PDB entry 4JI6 | X-ray diffraction, 3.55 A resolution | chains A and T of the 21 polymer chains in the assembly

# Chain A
Molecule: 16S rRNA
From: Thermus thermophilus
Sequence (1522 nucleotides; row label = number of the first residue in the row; note: 42 numbers in that range are skipped by the numbering (no residue carries them; nothing is unmodelled there); a row labelled like 190A-190L holds insertion residues (190A, then the next letters in order); numbering starts at 0):
     0 UUUGUUGGAG AGUUUGAUCC UGGCUCAGGG UGAACGCUGG CGGCGUGCCU AAGACAUGCA
    60 AGUCGUGCGG G
    73 CCGCGGGGUU UU
    88 ACUCCG
    95 UGGUC
   101 AGCGGCGGAC GGGUGAGUAA CGCGUGGGU
  129A G
   130 ACCUACCCGG AAGAGGGGGA CAACCCGGGG AAACUCGGGC UAAUCCCCCA UGUGGACCCG
   190 C
190A-190L CCCUUGGGGUGU
   191 GUCCAAAGGG CUUU
   216 GCCCGCUUCC GGAUGGGCCC GCGUCCCAUC AGCUAGUUGG UGGGGUAAUG GCCCACCAAG
   276 GCGACGACGG GUAGCCGGUC UGAGAGGAUG GCCGGCCACA GGGGCACUGA GACACGGGCC
   336 CCACUCCUAC GGGAGGCAGC AGUUAGGAAU CUUCCGCAAU GGGCGCAAGC CUGACGGAGC
   396 GACGCCGCUU GGAGGAAGAA GCCCUUCGGG GUGUAAACUC CUGAA
   442 CCCGGGACGA AACCCCCGAC GA
   474 GGGGACUGAC GGUACCGGG
   494 GUAAUAGCGC CGGCCAACUC CGUGCCAGCA GCCGCGGUAA UACGGAGGGC GCGAGCGUUA
   554 CCCGGAUUCA CUGGGCGUAA AGGGCGUGUA GGCGGCCUGG GGCGUCCCAU GUGAAAGACC
   614 ACGGCUCAAC CGUGGGGGAG CGUGGGAUAC GCUCAGGCUA GACGGUGGGA GAGGGUGGUG
   674 GAAUUCCCGG AGUAGCGGUG AAAUGCGCAG AUACCGGGAG GAACGCCGAU GGCGAAGGCA
   734 GCCACCUGGU CCACCCGUGA CGCUGAGGCG CGAAAGCGUG GGGAGCAAAC CGGAUUAGAU
   794 ACCCGGGUAG UCCACGCCCU AAACGAUGCG CGCUAGGUCU CUGGGUCU
   848 CCUGGGGGCC GAAGCUAACG CGUUAAGCGC GCCGCCUGGG GAGUACGGCC GCAAGGCUGA
   908 AACUCAAAGG AAUUGACGGG GGCCCGCACA AGCGGUGGAG CAUGUGGUUU AAUUCGAAGX
   968 AACGCGAAGA ACCUUACCAG GCCUUGACAU GCUAGG
 1003A G
  1004 AACCCGGGUG AAAGCCUGGG GUGCCCC
1030A-1030D GCGA
  1031 GGGGAGCCCU AGCACAGGUG CUGCAUGGCC GUCGUCAGCU CGUGCCGUGA GGUGUUGGGU
  1091 UAAGUCCCGC AACGAGCGCA ACCCCCGCCG UUAGUUGCCA GCGGUUCGGC CGGGCACUCU
  1151 AACGGGACUG CCCGCGAAA
  1171 GCGGGAGGAA GGAGGGGACG ACGUCUGGUC AGCAUGGCCC UUACGGCCUG GGCGACACAC
  1231 GUGCUACAAU GCCCACUACA AAGCGAUGCC ACCCGGCAAC GGGGAGCUAA UCGCAAAAAG
  1291 GUGGGCCCAG UUCGGAUUGG GGUCUGCAAC CCGACCCCAU GAAGCCGGAA UCGCUAGUAA
  1351 UCGCGGAUCA G
 1361A C
  1362 CAUGCCGCGG UGAAUACGUU CCCGGGCCUU GUACACACXG CCXGUXACGC CAUGGGAGCG
  1422 GGCUCUACCC GAAGUCGCCG GG
  1446 AGCCUACGGG
  1459 CAGGCGCCGA GGGUAGGGCC CGUGACUGGG GCGAAGUCGU AACAAGGUAG CUGUACCGGA
  1519 AGGUGCGGCU GGAUCCACUC CUUUCU
Not modelled in the structure: 0-2, 1534-1538
Sequence notes: conflict C1534 (A2157 in M26923.1), A1535 (C2158 in M26923.1)
Modified / non-standard residues: PSU (pseudouridine-5'-monophosphate) at position 516, 7MG (7N-methyl-8-hydroguanosine-5'-monophosphate) at position 527, M2G (N2-dimethylguanosine-5'-monophosphate) at position 966, 5MC (5-methylcytidine-5'-monophosphate) at position 967, 2MG (2N-methylguanosine-5'-monophosphate) at position 1207, 5MC (5-methylcytidine-5'-monophosphate) at position 1400, 4OC (4n,o2'-methylcytidine-5'-monophosphate) at position 1402, 5MC (5-methylcytidine-5'-monophosphate) at position 1404, 5MC (5-methylcytidine-5'-monophosphate) at position 1407, UR3 (3-methyluridine-5'-monophoshate) at position 1498, MA6 (6N-dimethyladenosine-5'-monophoshate) at position 1518, MA6 (6N-dimethyladenosine-5'-monophoshate) at position 1519, PSU (pseudouridine-5'-monophosphate) at position 1540, PSU (pseudouridine-5'-monophosphate) at position 1541
Bound ions: Mg2+ site 1: G3 (shared with 1 residue of chain D); Mg2+ site 2 near U12 (its only coordinating residue here); Mg2+ site 3 near G21 (its only coordinating residue here); Mg2+ site 4 near G22 (its only coordinating residue here); Mg2+ site 5: G22, U884; Mg2+ site 6 near G27 (its only coordinating residue here); Mg2+ site 7 near A53 (its only coordinating residue here); Mg2+ site 8: A59, U387; Mg2+ site 9 near G61 (its only coordinating residue here); Mg2+ site 10 near U83 (its only coordinating residue here); Mg2+ site 11 near G97 (its only coordinating residue here); Mg2+ site 12 near U98 (its only coordinating residue here); 102 more Mg2+ sites not listed
What the authors report for this chain:
  - conformationally variable residues: A1492, A1493
  - mutagenesis - C1490U: increased growth

# Chain T
Molecule: Ribosomal protein S20
From: Thermus thermophilus
UniProtKB: P80380 (RS20_THET8); residues 1-106 here = UniProt positions 1-106
Sequence (106 residues; each row starts with the number of its first residue):
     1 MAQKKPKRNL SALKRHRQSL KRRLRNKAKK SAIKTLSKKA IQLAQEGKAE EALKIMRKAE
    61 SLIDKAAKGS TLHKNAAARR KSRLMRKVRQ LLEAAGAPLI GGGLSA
Not modelled in the structure: 1-7

# How chain A and chain T interact
Contacting residue pairs (93):
  G61(A) - Ala12(T)  base contact
  G102(A) - Arg17(T)  salt bridge to the phosphate
  C103(A) - Lys14(T)  salt bridge to the phosphate
  C103(A) - Arg17(T)  salt bridge to the phosphate
  C103(A) - Lys21(T)  salt bridge to the phosphate
  G104(A) - Lys14(T)  base contact
  G104(A) - Gln18(T)  phosphate contact
  G104(A) - Lys21(T)  salt bridge to the phosphate
  G105(A) - Arg22(T)  salt bridge to the phosphate
  C106(A) - Arg15(T)  base contact
  G107(A) - Arg15(T)  hydrogen bond to the base
  G108(A) - Arg15(T)  base contact
  C132(A) - Lys74(T)  hydrogen bond to the phosphate
  U133(A) - Lys74(T)  salt bridge to the phosphate
  C175(A) - Arg25(T)  sugar contact
  C176(A) - Lys29(T)  salt bridge to the phosphate
  C177(A) - Lys65(T)  salt bridge to the phosphate
  C177(A) - Lys68(T)  salt bridge to the phosphate
  C178(A) - Lys65(T)  salt bridge to the phosphate
  A185(A) - Ala78(T)  phosphate contact
  A185(A) - Lys81(T)  hydrogen bond to the sugar
  C186(A) - Ala78(T)  phosphate contact
  C186(A) - Lys81(T)  hydrogen bond to the sugar
  C186(A) - Ser82(T)  hydrogen bond to the phosphate
  C186(A) - Met85(T)  hydrogen bond to the sugar
  C187(A) - Ser82(T)  hydrogen bond to the phosphate
  C187(A) - Met85(T)  sugar contact
  C187(A) - Arg86(T)  sugar contact
  C187(A) - Arg89(T)  hydrogen bond to the sugar
  C187(A) - Leu104(T)  base contact
  C187(A) - Ser105(T)  hydrogen bond to the base
  C188(A) - Arg89(T)  hydrogen bond to the sugar
  C188(A) - Ser105(T)  base contact
  C188(A) - Ala106(T)  base contact
  U190L(A) - Ser105(T)  hydrogen bond to the base
  U190L(A) - Ala106(T)  base contact
  G191(A) - Met85(T)  base contact
  G191(A) - Gly101(T)  hydrogen bond to the sugar
  G191(A) - Gly102(T)  hydrogen bond to the sugar
  G191(A) - Gly103(T)  hydrogen bond to the base
  G191(A) - Leu104(T)  hydrogen bond to the sugar
  G191(A) - Ser105(T)  hydrogen bond to the base
  U192(A) - Arg57(T)  phosphate contact
  U192(A) - Glu60(T)  hydrogen bond to the sugar
  U192(A) - Gly102(T)  sugar contact
  U192(A) - Gly103(T)  sugar contact
  C193(A) - Glu60(T)  hydrogen bond to the sugar
  C193(A) - Ser61(T)  hydrogen bond to the phosphate
  C193(A) - Asp64(T)  base contact
  C194(A) - Ser61(T)  hydrogen bond to the phosphate
  C194(A) - Asp64(T)  sugar contact
  C194(A) - Lys65(T)  salt bridge to the phosphate
  C194(A) - Lys68(T)  phosphate contact
  A195(A) - Lys65(T)  phosphate contact
  A195(A) - Lys68(T)  salt bridge to the phosphate
  A196(A) - Lys68(T)  salt bridge to the phosphate
  G258(A) - Lys87(T)  hydrogen bond to the phosphate
  G259(A) - Arg83(T)  salt bridge to the phosphate
  G259(A) - Lys87(T)  salt bridge to the phosphate
  G260(A) - Arg83(T)  salt bridge to the phosphate
  U261(A) - Arg79(T)  salt bridge to the phosphate
  U261(A) - Arg80(T)  salt bridge to the phosphate
  U261(A) - Arg83(T)  base contact
  A262(A) - Lys74(T)  sugar contact
  A262(A) - Asn75(T)  hydrogen bond to the sugar
  A262(A) - Arg79(T)  salt bridge to the phosphate
  A263(A) - Arg79(T)  salt bridge to the phosphate
  C322(A) - Arg23(T)  sugar contact
  U323(A) - Ser19(T)  sugar contact
  U323(A) - Arg22(T)  phosphate contact
  U323(A) - Arg23(T)  sugar contact
  U323(A) - Asn26(T)  hydrogen bond to the phosphate
  G324(A) - Arg22(T)  salt bridge to the phosphate
  G324(A) - Asn26(T)  hydrogen bond to the phosphate
  G324(A) - Ser70(T)  hydrogen bond to the phosphate
  A325(A) - Ser70(T)  hydrogen bond to the phosphate
  G332(A) - Leu10(T)  phosphate contact
  G332(A) - His16(T)  sugar contact
  G333(A) - His16(T)  hydrogen bond to the sugar
  C1437(A) - Lys34(T)  salt bridge to the phosphate
  C1439(A) - Lys38(T)  salt bridge to the phosphate
  G1453(A) - Leu36(T)  sugar contact
  G1453(A) - Lys39(T)  hydrogen bond to the phosphate
  G1454(A) - Leu36(T)  sugar contact
  G1454(A) - Lys39(T)  salt bridge to the phosphate
  G1455(A) - Ala28(T)  phosphate contact
  G1455(A) - Ser31(T)  hydrogen bond to the phosphate
  G1455(A) - Ala32(T)  sugar contact
  G1455(A) - Thr35(T)  hydrogen bond to the phosphate
  C1459(A) - Lys27(T)  salt bridge to the phosphate
  C1459(A) - Ala28(T)  phosphate contact
  C1459(A) - Ser31(T)  hydrogen bond to the phosphate
  A1460(A) - Lys27(T)  salt bridge to the phosphate
Also at the interface, not in a pair above, chain A (47 interface residues in all): A60, U1436, G1438
Also at the interface, not in a pair above, chain T (51 interface residues in all): Lys30, Lys58, Ala76

# Overview
Chain A and chain T form an interface of 47 and 51 residues respectively; the contacts include 31 hydrogen
bonds and 27 salt bridges. Polar contacts include G107(A)-Arg15(T), C187(A)-Ser105(T) and U190L(A)-Ser105(T).
The Mg2+ site 5 is built by G22(A) and U884(A). The paper reports that C1490U of chain A increases growth;
conformational variability at A1492(A) and A1493(A).
Chain A is 16S rRNA and chain T is Ribosomal protein S20, both from Thermus thermophilus; the structure,
Crystal Structure of 30S ribosomal subunit from Thermus thermophilus, was determined by X-ray diffraction,
deposited together with 4JI0, 4JI1, 4JI2, 4JI3, 4JI4, 4JI5, 4JI7 and 4JI8.
